Entry 9O52 (electron microscopy, 3.18 A resolution); this record covers chains A and H of the 9 polymer chains in the assembly.

[Chain A]
Molecule: Intermediate conductance calcium-activated potassium channel protein 4, Small conductance calcium-activated potassium channel protein 2 chimera
From: Homo sapiens
Notes: fragment: SK4 residues 1-15 + SK2 residues 124-412 + SK4 residues 306-428
UniProt: chimeric construct of O15554, Q9H2S1: residues 110-123 from O15554 (KCNN4_HUMAN) positions 1-14 (UniProt number = residue number - 109); residues 124-412 from Q9H2S1 positions 124-412 (same numbers); residues 413-535 from O15554 (KCNN4_HUMAN) positions 305-427 (UniProt number = residue number - 108)
Chain sequence (435 residues; numbered 110 to 544; the number before each row is that of its first residue):
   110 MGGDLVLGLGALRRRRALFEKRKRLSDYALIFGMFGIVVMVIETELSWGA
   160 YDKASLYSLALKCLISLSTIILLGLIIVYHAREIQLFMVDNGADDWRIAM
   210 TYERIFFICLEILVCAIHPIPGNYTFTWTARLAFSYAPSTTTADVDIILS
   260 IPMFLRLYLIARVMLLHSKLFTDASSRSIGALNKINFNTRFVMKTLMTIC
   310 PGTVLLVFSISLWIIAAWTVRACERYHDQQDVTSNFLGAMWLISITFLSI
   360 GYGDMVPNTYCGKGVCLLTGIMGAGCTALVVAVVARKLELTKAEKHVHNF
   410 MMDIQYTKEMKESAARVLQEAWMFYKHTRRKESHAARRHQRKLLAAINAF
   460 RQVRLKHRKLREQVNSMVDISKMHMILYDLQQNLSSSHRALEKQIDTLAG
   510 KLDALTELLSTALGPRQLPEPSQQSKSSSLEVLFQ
Unresolved in the structure: 110-117, 491-544
Differences from the reference sequence: expression tag (536-544)
Disulfides: Cys-332/Cys-370
Bound ions: K+ site 1: Ser-358, Ile-359 (shared with 2 residues of chain B; 2 residues of chain C; 2 residues of chain D); K+ site 2: Ser-358 (shared with 1 residue of chain B; 1 residue of chain C; 1 residue of chain D); K+ site 3: Ile-359, Gly-360 (shared with 2 residues of chain B; 2 residues of chain C; 2 residues of chain D); K+ site 4: Gly-360, Tyr-361 (shared with 2 residues of chain B; 2 residues of chain C; 2 residues of chain D)
UniProt features mapped onto this chain:
  - modified residue: Tyr-160 (Phosphotyrosine), His-466 (Phosphohistidine)
What the authors report for this chain:
  - conformationally variable residues (side-chain flip): Arg-240, Trp-350, Tyr-361, Asp-363
  - contacts within the chain: Trp-350/Asp-363 (hydrogen bond)
  - mutagenesis - F243A (Kd 3 uM): abolished binding to Apamin

[Chain H]
Molecule: Calmodulin-1
From: Homo sapiens
UniProt: P0DP23 (CALM1_HUMAN); residue numbers follow UniProt; this construct covers 1-149
Chain sequence (149 residues; row label = number of the first residue in the row):
     1 MADQLTEEQIAEFKEAFSLFDKDGDGTITTKELGTVMRSLGQNPTEAELQ
    51 DMINEVDADGNGTIDFPEFLTMMARKMKDTDSEEEIREAFRVFDKDGNGY
   101 ISAAELRHVMTNLGEKLTDEEVDEMIREADIDGDGQVNYEEFVQMMTAK
Unresolved in the structure: 1-3, 113-118, 148-149
Bound ions: Ca2+ site 1: Asp-21, Asp-23, Asp-25, Thr-27, Glu-32; Ca2+ site 2: Asp-57, Asp-59, Asn-61, Thr-63, Glu-68; Ca2+ site 3: Asp-94, Asp-96, Asn-98, Tyr-100, Glu-105; Ca2+ site 4: Asp-130, Asp-132, Asp-134, Gln-136, Glu-141
UniProt features mapped onto this chain:
  - binding site (Ca(2+)): Asp-21, Asp-23, Asp-25, Thr-27, Glu-32, Asp-57, Asp-59, Asn-61, Thr-63, Glu-68, Asp-94, Asp-96, Asn-98, Tyr-100, Glu-105, Asp-130, Asp-132, Asp-134, Gln-136, Glu-141
  - modified residue: Ala-2 (N-acetylalanine), Lys-22 (N6-acetyllysine), Thr-45 (Phosphothreonine), Ser-82 (Phosphoserine), Lys-95 (N6-acetyllysine), Tyr-100 (Phosphotyrosine), Ser-102 (Phosphoserine), Thr-111 (Phosphothreonine), Lys-116 (N6,N6,N6-trimethyllysine), Tyr-139 (Phosphotyrosine)
  - cross-link: Lys-22 (Glycyl lysine isopeptide (Lys-Gly) (interchain with G-Cter in SUMO2))
  - natural variant: Asn-54 (N54I: In CPVT4), Phe-90 (F90L: In LQT14), Asn-98 (N98S: In CPVT4), Asp-130 (D130G: In LQT14), Glu-141 (E141G: In LQT14; E141V: In LQT14), Phe-142 (F142L: In LQT14)

[Interface between chain A and chain H]
Contacting residue pairs - 6 pairs, chain A then chain H:
  His-405(A) / Ser-39(H)
  His-405(A) / Leu-40(H)
  His-405(A) / Gly-41(H)
  Phe-409(A) / Ser-39(H)
  Phe-409(A) / Leu-40(H)  hydrophobic
  Ile-413(A) / Leu-19(H)  hydrophobic
Also at the interface, not in a pair above, chain A (5 interface residues in all): Val-406, Tyr-487
Also at the interface, not in a pair above, chain H (5 interface residues in all): Asn-43

[Summary]
Chain A and chain H each contribute 5 residues to their interface. Ser-358(A) and Ile-359(A) form the K+ site
1. UniProt lists 20 Ca2+-binding residues on chain H. The paper reports that F243A of chain A abolishes
binding to Apamin; conformational variability at Arg-240(A), Trp-350(A) and Tyr-361(A) among others.
Chain A is Intermediate conductance calcium-activated potassium channel protein 4, Small conductance
calcium-activated potassium channel protein 2 chimera and chain H is Calmodulin-1, both from Homo sapiens; the
structure, Cryo-EM structure of the human SK2-4 chimera/calmodulin channel complex bound to the bee toxin
apamin, was determined by electron microscopy together with 9O48, 9O51, 9O53 and 9O5O from the same study.
